6A3B - chains A and C of the 4 polymer chains in the assembly; structure by X-ray diffraction, 2.51 A resolution.

== Chain A ==
Molecule: GTP-binding nuclear protein Ran
Organism: Homo sapiens
UniProtKB: P62826 (RAN_HUMAN); numbering as in UniProt (aligned over 1-216)
Sequence (235 residues; each row starts with the number of its first residue; numbers below 1 keep their minus sign (Gly-18 is residue -18)):
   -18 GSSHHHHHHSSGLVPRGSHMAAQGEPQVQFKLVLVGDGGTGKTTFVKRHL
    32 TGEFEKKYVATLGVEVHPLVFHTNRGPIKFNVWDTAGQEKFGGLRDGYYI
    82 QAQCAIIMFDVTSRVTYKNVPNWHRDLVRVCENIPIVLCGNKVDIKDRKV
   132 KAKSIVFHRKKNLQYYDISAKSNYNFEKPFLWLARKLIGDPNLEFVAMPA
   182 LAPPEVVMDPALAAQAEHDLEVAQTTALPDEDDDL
Not modelled in the structure: -18 to 6
Differences from the reference sequence: expression tag (-18 to 0); engineered mutation Ala197 (Tyr in P62826)
Bound ions: Mg2+: Thr24, Thr42 (together with GTP)
Ligand contacts: GTP: Gly17, Asp18, Gly19, Gly20, Thr21, Gly22, Lys23, Thr24, Thr25, Phe35, Glu36, Lys37, Lys38, Tyr39, Val40, Ala41, Thr42, Asp65, Thr66, Ala67, Gly68, Gln69, Asn122, Lys123, Asp125, Ile126, Ser150, Ala151, Lys152
UniProt features mapped onto this chain:
  - region: Lys37 to Val45 (Switch-I), Gly68 to Gln84 (Switch-II), Asp211 to Leu216 (Interaction with RANBP1)
  - binding site (GTP): Asp18 to Thr25, Glu36 to Thr42, Gly68, Asn122 to Asp125, Ser150 to Lys152
  - site: Gln69 (Essential for GTP hydrolysis)
  - modified residue: Ala2 (N-acetylalanine), Thr24 (Phosphothreonine), Lys37 (N6-acetyllysine), Lys60 (N6-acetyllysine), Lys71 (N6-acetyllysine), Lys99 (N6-acetyllysine), Lys134 (N6-acetyllysine), Lys159 (N6-acetyllysine)
  - cross-link (Glycyl lysine isopeptide (Lys-Gly)): Lys71 (interchain with G-Cter in SUMO2), Lys152 (interchain with G-Cter in SUMO2)
  - mutagenesis: Gly19 (G19V: Blocks DNA replication; when associated with L-69), Thr24 (T24L: Has low binding affinity for GTP and GDP. Almost completely abolishes interaction with BIRC5; T24N: Has low binding affinity for GTP and GDP. Decreases nuclear import of proteins and RNA ...), Thr25 (T25A: Minor effect on the interaction with the alpha phosphate group of bound GTP), Lys37 (K37Q: Mimics acetylation; enhances the nuclear export of RELA/p65; K37R: Decreased acetylation), Tyr39 (Y39A: Abolishes steric hindrance that traps the essential Q-69 in an unreactive position, and causes slow GTP hydrolysis in wild-type ...), Gln69 (Q69L: Strongly decreased GTPase activity. Probably locked in the GTP-bound form. Loss of interaction with NUTF2. Decreases nuclear location and leads to cytoplasmic location during interphase ...), Glu70 (E70A: Strongly decreases the relase of bound GDP), Arg76 (R76E: Probable loss of interaction with NUTF2. Loss of transport to the nucleus), Lys134 (K134Q: Loss of normal mitotic chromosome segregation and defective mitotic spindle orientation; K134R: Loss of normal mitotic chromosome segregation and formation of sister chromatid bridges), Asp211 to Leu216 (No effect on GTPase activity. Abolishes interaction with RANBP1)

== Chain C ==
Molecule: Exportin-1
Organism: Saccharomyces cerevisiae (strain ATCC 204508 / S288c)
UniProtKB: P30822 (XPO1_YEAST); residue numbers follow UniProt; this construct covers 1-376, 414-440, 462-1058
Sequence (1003 residues; numbered -2 to 1058; 58 numbers in that range are skipped by the numbering (no residue carries them; nothing is unmodelled there); the number before each row is that of its first residue; numbers below 1 keep their minus sign (Gly-2 is residue -2)):
    -2 GGSMEGILDFSNDLDIALLDQVVSTFYQGSGVQQKQAQEILTKFQDNPDA
    48 WQKADQILQFSTNPQSKFIALSILDKLITRKWKLLPNDHRIGIRNFVVGM
    98 IISMCQDDEVFKTQKNLINKSDLTLVQILKQEWPQNWPEFIPELIGSSSS
   148 SVNVCENNMIVLKLLSEEVFDFSAEQMTQAKALHLKNSMSKEFEQIFKLC
   198 FQVLEQGSSSSLIVATLESLLRYLHWIPYRYIYETNILELLSTKFMTSPD
   248 TRAITLKCLTEVSNLKIPQDNDLIKRQTVLFFQNTLQQIATSVMPVTADL
   298 KATYANANGNDQSFLQDLAMFLTTYLARNRALLESDESLRELLLNAHQYL
   348 IQLSKIEERELFKTTLDYWHNLVADLFYE
   414 PLKKHIYEEICSQLRLVIIENMVRPEE
   462 IQLYKSEREVLVYLTHLNVIDTEEIMISKLARQIDGSEWSWHNINTLSWA
   512 IGSISGTMSEDTEKRFVVTVIKDLLGLCEQKRGKDNKAVVASDIMYVVGQ
   562 YPRFLKAHWNFLRTVILKLFEFMHETHEGVQDMACDTFIKIVQKCKYHFV
   612 IQQPRESEPFIQTIIRDIQKTTADLQPQQVHTFYKACGIIISEERSVAER
   662 NRLLSDLMQLPNMAWDTIVEQSTANPTLLLDSETVKIIANIIKTNVAVCT
   712 SMGADFYPQLGHIYYNMLQLYRAVSSMISAQVAAEGLIATKTPKVRGLRT
   762 IKKEILKLVETYISKARNLDDVVKVLVEPLLNAVLEDYMNNVPDARDAEV
   812 LNCMTTVVEKVGHMIPQGVILILQSVFECTLDMINKDFTEYPEHRVEFYK
   862 LLKVINEKSFAAFLELPPAAFKLFVDAICWAFKHNNRDVEVNGLQIALDL
   912 VKNIERMGNVPFANEFHKNYFFIFVSETFFVLTDSDHKSGFSKQALLLMK
   962 LISLVYDNKISVPLYQEAEVPQGTSNQVYLSQYLANMLSNAFPHLTSEQI
  1012 ASFLSALTKQCKDLVVFKGTLRDFLVQIKEVGGDPTDYLFAEDKENA
Not modelled in the structure: -2, 1053-1058
Differences from the reference sequence: expression tag (-2 to 0); engineered mutation Gly537 (Asp in P30822), Cys539 (Thr in P30822), Glu540 (Val in P30822), Gln541 (Lys in P30822), Cys1022 (Tyr in P30822)
Bound ions: Na+: Tyr465, Trp510, Tyr557

== Chain A / chain C interface ==
Contacting residue pairs (48; chain A residue first):
  Val45(A) - Gln35(C)
  Val47(A) - Gln31(C)
  Trp64(A) - Phe23(C)  hydrophobic
  Trp64(A) - Gln31(C)
  Lys71(A) - Asp947(C)  salt bridge
  Gly74(A) - Gln42(C)  hydrogen bond (backbone-side chain)
  Leu75(A) - Phe23(C)  hydrophobic
  Leu75(A) - Leu38(C)
  Leu75(A) - Gln42(C)
  Arg76(A) - Lys73(C)
  Asp77(A) - Phe65(C)
  Asp77(A) - Ser69(C)
  Asp77(A) - Lys117(C)  salt bridge
  Gly78(A) - Tyr24(C)  hydrogen bond (backbone-side chain)
  Gly78(A) - Phe65(C)
  Tyr79(A) - Phe23(C)  hydrophobic
  Tyr79(A) - Gln35(C)  hydrogen bond
  Ile81(A) - Tyr24(C)
  Ile81(A) - Phe65(C)  hydrophobic
  Gln82(A) - Gln25(C)
  Gln82(A) - Gln62(C)
  Asn103(A) - Glu172(C)  hydrogen bond
  Arg106(A) - Phe169(C)
  Arg106(A) - Gln173(C)
  Arg110(A) - Leu120(C)
  Arg110(A) - Leu161(C)
  Arg110(A) - Glu164(C)  salt bridge
  Arg110(A) - Glu165(C)  salt bridge
  Val111(A) - Phe65(C)  hydrophobic
  Val111(A) - Asn113(C)
  Glu113(A) - Asn116(C)  hydrogen bond
  His139(A) - Glu357(C)  salt bridge
  Arg140(A) - Met317(C)
  Arg140(A) - Thr361(C)  hydrogen bond
  Arg140(A) - Asp364(C)  salt bridge
  Lys141(A) - Lys254(C)  hydrogen bond (backbone-side chain)
  Lys141(A) - Glu258(C)  salt bridge
  Lys141(A) - Met317(C)
  Asn143(A) - Lys254(C)
  Asn143(A) - Ser310(C)
  Asn143(A) - Gln313(C)  hydrogen bond
  Asn143(A) - Asp314(C)  hydrogen bond
  Gln145(A) - Glu355(C)  hydrogen bond
  Tyr146(A) - Glu357(C)
  Lys167(A) - Gln309(C)  hydrogen bond
  Pro172(A) - Ala302(C)
  Ala208(A) - Lys752(C)
  Glu212(A) - Arg757(C)
Also at the interface, not in a pair above, chain A (36 interface residues in all): Lys12, Leu43, Gly44, Val96, Asn100, Pro102, Ala133, Lys134, Thr206
Also at the interface, not in a pair above, chain C (45 interface residues in all): Thr39, Thr257, Asn261, Asn303, Ala304, Lys360, Gln463, Ile749, Ser950

== Overview ==
36 residues of chain A face 45 of chain C across their interface; the contacts include 11 hydrogen bonds and 7
salt bridges. Polar pairs include Lys71(A)-Asp947(C), Asp77(A)-Lys117(C) and Arg110(A)-Glu164(C). Chain A
binds GTP.
Here chain A is GTP-binding nuclear protein Ran (Homo sapiens) and chain C is Exportin-1 (Saccharomyces
cerevisiae (strain ATCC 204508 / S288c)). Entry 6A3B (MVM NES mutant Nm13 in complex with CRM1-Ran-RanBP1) was
determined by X-ray diffraction (same publication as 9VM1, 6A38, 6A3A, 6A3C and 6A3E).
